8JJ0 - chains A and C of the 6 polymer chains in the assembly; structure by electron microscopy, 4.50 A resolution (low resolution: residue-level contacts below are approximate; hydrogen-bond / salt-bridge calls are withheld).

[Chain A (and C)]
Name: Glutamate receptor ionotropic, NMDA 2A
Source organism: Homo sapiens
Notes: chain C of this document is another copy of the same molecule, construct and numbering; everything in this record applies to it too
Reference sequence: Q12879 (NMDE1_HUMAN); residue numbers follow UniProt; this construct covers 1-841
Chain sequence (841 residues; each row starts with the number of its first residue):
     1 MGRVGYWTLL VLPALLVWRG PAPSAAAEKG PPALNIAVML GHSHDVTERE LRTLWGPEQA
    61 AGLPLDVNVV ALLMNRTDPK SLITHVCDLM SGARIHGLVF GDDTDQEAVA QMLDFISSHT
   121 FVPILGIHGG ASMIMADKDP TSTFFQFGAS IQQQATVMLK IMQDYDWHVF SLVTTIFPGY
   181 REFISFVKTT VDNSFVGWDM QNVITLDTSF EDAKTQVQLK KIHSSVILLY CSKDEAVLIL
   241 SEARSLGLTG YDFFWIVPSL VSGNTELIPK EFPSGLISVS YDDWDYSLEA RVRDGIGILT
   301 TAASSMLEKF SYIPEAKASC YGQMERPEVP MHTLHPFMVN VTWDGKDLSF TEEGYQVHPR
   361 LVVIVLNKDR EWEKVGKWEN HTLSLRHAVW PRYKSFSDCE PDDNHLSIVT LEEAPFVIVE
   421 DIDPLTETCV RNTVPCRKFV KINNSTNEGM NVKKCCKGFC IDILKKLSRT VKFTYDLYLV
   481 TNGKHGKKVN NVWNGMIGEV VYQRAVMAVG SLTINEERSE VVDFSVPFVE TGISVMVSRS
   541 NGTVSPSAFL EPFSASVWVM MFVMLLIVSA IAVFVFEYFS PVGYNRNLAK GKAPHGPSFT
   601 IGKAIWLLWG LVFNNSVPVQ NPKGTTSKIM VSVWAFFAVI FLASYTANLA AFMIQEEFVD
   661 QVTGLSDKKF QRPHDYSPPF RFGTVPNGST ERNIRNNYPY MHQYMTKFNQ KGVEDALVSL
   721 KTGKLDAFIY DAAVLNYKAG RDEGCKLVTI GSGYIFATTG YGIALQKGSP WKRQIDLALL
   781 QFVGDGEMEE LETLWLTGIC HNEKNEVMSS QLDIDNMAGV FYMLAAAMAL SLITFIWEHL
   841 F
Unresolved in the structure: 1-33, 539-545, 582-598, 615-624, 655-659, 797-812, 838-841 (chain C: 1-33, 539-549, 580-598, 615-624, 655-659, 797-812, 838-841)
Disulfide bonds: C87-C320, C436-C456

[Chain A / chain C interface]
Pairs across the interface (13):
  A213(A) - S245(C)
  A213(A) - L246(C)
  A213(A) - G247(C)
  Q216(A) - K220(C)
  Q216(A) - S245(C)
  Q216(A) - L246(C)
  V217(A) - L246(C)
  V217(A) - G247(C)
  K220(A) - K220(C)
  K220(A) - I222(C)
  K220(A) - H223(C)
  S245(A) - V217(C)
  L246(A) - K220(C)
Also at the interface, not in a pair above, chain A (7 interface residues in all): N614
Also at the interface, not in a pair above, chain C (10 interface residues in all): K221, R244, N614

[Overview]
Chain A and chain C form an interface of 7 and 10 residues respectively.
Both chains are Glutamate receptor ionotropic, NMDA 2A (Homo sapiens). Entry 8JJ0 (Cryo-EM structure of
GluN1-2A NMDAR in complex with human Fab5F6 in one fab bind conformation) was determined by electron
microscopy together with 8JIZ, 8JJ1 and 8JJ2 from the same study.
